1GCZ - chains B and C of the 3 polymer chains in the assembly; structure by X-ray diffraction, 1.90 A resolution.

# Chain B (and C)
Molecule: Macrophage migration inhibitory factor
Source organism: Homo sapiens
Notes: chain C of this document is another copy of the same molecule, construct and numbering; everything in this record applies to it too
UniProtKB: P14174 (MIF_HUMAN); residues 1-114 here correspond to UniProt positions 2-115 (UniProt number = residue number + 1)
Chain sequence (122 residues; each row starts with the number of its first residue):
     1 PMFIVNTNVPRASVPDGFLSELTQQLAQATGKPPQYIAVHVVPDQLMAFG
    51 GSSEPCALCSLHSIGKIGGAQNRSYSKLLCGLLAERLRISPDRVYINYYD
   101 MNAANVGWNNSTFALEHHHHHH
Unresolved in the structure: 115-122 (chain C: 119-122)
Differences from the reference sequence: expression tag (115-122)
Swiss-Prot annotation at these positions:
  - active site: P1 (Proton acceptor)
  - binding site (substrate): K32, I64, N97
  - modified residue: K77 (N6-acetyllysine)
Residues lining bound ligands: YZ9 (7-hydroxy-2-oxo-chromene-3-carboxylic acid ethyl ester): P1, M2, K32, P33, Y36, H62, S63, I64, M101, V106, F113

# Interface between chain B and chain C
Residue-residue contacts (60; chain B residue first):
  N6(B) - H40(C)
  Q45(B) - H40(C)  hydrogen bond
  L46(B) - R11(C)
  L46(B) - L19(C)  hydrophobic
  L46(B) - H40(C)
  L46(B) - V41(C)  hydrogen bond (backbone-backbone)
  M47(B) - L19(C)
  M47(B) - V39(C)
  M47(B) - H40(C)
  A48(B) - A38(C)
  A48(B) - V39(C)  hydrogen bond (backbone-backbone)
  F49(B) - Q35(C)
  F49(B) - I37(C)
  F49(B) - W108(C)
  G50(B) - P34(C)
  G50(B) - Q35(C)
  G50(B) - I37(C)  hydrogen bond (backbone-backbone)
  G51(B) - T23(C)
  L58(B) - M2(C)  hydrophobic
  L58(B) - I4(C)  hydrophobic
  L58(B) - A38(C)  hydrophobic
  I67(B) - N105(C)
  N72(B) - A104(C)  hydrogen bond (side chain-backbone)
  N72(B) - N105(C)
  N72(B) - T112(C)
  R73(B) - N110(C)
  R73(B) - S111(C)
  R73(B) - T112(C)
  R73(B) - A114(C)  hydrogen bond (side chain-backbone)
  R73(B) - H117(C)  hydrogen bond (side chain-backbone)
  R73(B) - H118(C)
  S76(B) - G107(C)
  S76(B) - N110(C)
  S76(B) - S111(C)  hydrogen bond (side chain-backbone)
  S76(B) - T112(C)
  K77(B) - N110(C)  hydrogen bond (backbone-backbone)
  C80(B) - N110(C)  hydrogen bond (side chain-backbone)
  P91(B) - N109(C)  hydrogen bond (backbone-backbone)
  P91(B) - N110(C)
  D92(B) - W108(C)  hydrogen bond (backbone-side chain)
  D92(B) - N109(C)
  V94(B) - G107(C)
  V94(B) - W108(C)
  Y95(B) - M2(C)  hydrophobic
  Y95(B) - Y36(C)  hydrogen bond (side chain-backbone)
  Y95(B) - A38(C)  hydrophobic
  Y95(B) - G107(C)
  Y95(B) - W108(C)
  Y95(B) - F113(C)  hydrophobic
  I96(B) - N105(C)
  I96(B) - V106(C)
  I96(B) - G107(C)  hydrogen bond (backbone-backbone)
  N97(B) - M2(C)  hydrogen bond
  N97(B) - H62(C)
  N97(B) - M101(C)
  N97(B) - N105(C)
  Y98(B) - M101(C)
  Y98(B) - N105(C)  hydrogen bond (backbone-backbone)
  Y98(B) - G107(C)
  Y99(B) - H62(C)  hydrogen bond
Interface residues without a listed pair, chain B (26 interface residues in all): G69, G81, R93
Interface residues without a listed pair, chain C (31 interface residues in all): P1, V42, Y99

# In short
26 residues of chain B face 31 of chain C across their interface; the contacts include 17 hydrogen bonds.
Among the polar pairs are Q45(B)-H40(C), N72(B)-A104(C) and R73(B)-A114(C). Ligands of chain B: compound YZ9.
Chain B and chain C are both Macrophage migration inhibitory factor (Homo sapiens); the structure, Macrophage
migration inhibitory factor (mif) complexed with inhibitor, was determined by X-ray diffraction together with
1GD0 from the same study.
